Entry 5E5A (X-ray diffraction, 2.81 A resolution); this record covers chains I and G of the 11 polymer chains in the assembly.

Chain I:
Molecule: 146-nt DNA strand
Organism: Homo sapiens
Sequence (146 nucleotides; numbered 1 to 146; the number before each row is that of its first residue):
     1 ATCAATATCC ACCTGCAGAT TCTACCAAAA GTGTATTTGG AAACTGCTCC ATCAAAAGGC
    61 ATGTTCAGCG GAATTCCGCT GAACATGCCT TTTGATGGAG CAGTTTCCAA ATACACTTTT
   121 GGTAGAATCT GCAGGTGGAT ATTGAT

Chain G:
Molecule: Histone H2A
Organism: Xenopus laevis
Reference sequence: Q6AZJ8 (Q6AZJ8_XENLA); residues 0-129 here correspond to UniProt positions 1-130 (UniProt number = residue number + 1)
Amino-acid sequence (130 residues; row label = number of the first residue in the row; numbering starts at 0):
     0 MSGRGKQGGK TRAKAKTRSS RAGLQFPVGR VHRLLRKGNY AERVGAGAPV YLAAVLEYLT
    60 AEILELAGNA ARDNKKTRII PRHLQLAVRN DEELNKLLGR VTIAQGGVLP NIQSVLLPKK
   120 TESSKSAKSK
Unresolved in the structure: 0-13, 119-129

How chain I and chain G interact:
Residue-residue contacts - 14 pairs, chain I then chain G:
  DA111(I) / Arg-42(G)  sugar contact
  DA111(I) / Gly-44(G)  phosphate contact
  DA111(I) / Ala-45(G)  hydrogen bond to the phosphate
  DT112(I) / Arg-35(G)  salt bridge to the phosphate
  DT112(I) / Arg-42(G)  phosphate contact
  DT112(I) / Val-43(G)  hydrogen bond to the phosphate
  DG121(I) / Arg-29(G)  hydrogen bond to the phosphate
  DG122(I) / Arg-29(G)  salt bridge to the phosphate
  DG131(I) / Thr-76(G)  sugar contact
  DG131(I) / Arg-77(G)  hydrogen bond to the sugar
  DC132(I) / Lys-75(G)  phosphate contact
  DC132(I) / Thr-76(G)  hydrogen bond to the phosphate
  DC132(I) / Arg-77(G)  hydrogen bond to the phosphate
  DA133(I) / Lys-75(G)  phosphate contact
Interface residues without a listed pair, chain I (9 interface residues in all): DT118, DT119
Interface residues without a listed pair, chain G (12 interface residues in all): Ala-14, Glu-41, Lys-74

In short:
9 residues of chain I and 12 residues of chain G are in contact; the contacts include 6 hydrogen bonds and 2
salt bridges. Polar contacts include DG131(I)/Arg-77(G), DA111(I)/Ala-45(G) and DT112(I)/Val-43(G).
Chain I is a 146-nt DNA strand (Homo sapiens) and chain G is Histone H2A (Xenopus laevis); the structure,
Crystal structure of the chromatin-tethering domain of Human cytomegalovirus IE1 protein bound to the
nucleosome core ..., was determined by X-ray diffraction.
